6S6T - chains B and E of the 7 polymer chains in the assembly; structure by electron microscopy, 4.10 A resolution (low resolution: residue-level contacts below are approximate; hydrogen-bond / salt-bridge calls are withheld).

Chain B:
Protein: Glutamate synthase [NADPH] large chain
Organism: Azospirillum brasilense
Notes: EC 1.4.1.13
UniProtKB: Q05755 (GLTB_AZOBR); residues -35 to 1479 here correspond to UniProt positions 1-1515 (UniProt number = residue number + 36)
Chain sequence (1515 residues; row label = number of the first residue in the row; numbers below 1 keep their minus sign (Met-35 is residue -35)):
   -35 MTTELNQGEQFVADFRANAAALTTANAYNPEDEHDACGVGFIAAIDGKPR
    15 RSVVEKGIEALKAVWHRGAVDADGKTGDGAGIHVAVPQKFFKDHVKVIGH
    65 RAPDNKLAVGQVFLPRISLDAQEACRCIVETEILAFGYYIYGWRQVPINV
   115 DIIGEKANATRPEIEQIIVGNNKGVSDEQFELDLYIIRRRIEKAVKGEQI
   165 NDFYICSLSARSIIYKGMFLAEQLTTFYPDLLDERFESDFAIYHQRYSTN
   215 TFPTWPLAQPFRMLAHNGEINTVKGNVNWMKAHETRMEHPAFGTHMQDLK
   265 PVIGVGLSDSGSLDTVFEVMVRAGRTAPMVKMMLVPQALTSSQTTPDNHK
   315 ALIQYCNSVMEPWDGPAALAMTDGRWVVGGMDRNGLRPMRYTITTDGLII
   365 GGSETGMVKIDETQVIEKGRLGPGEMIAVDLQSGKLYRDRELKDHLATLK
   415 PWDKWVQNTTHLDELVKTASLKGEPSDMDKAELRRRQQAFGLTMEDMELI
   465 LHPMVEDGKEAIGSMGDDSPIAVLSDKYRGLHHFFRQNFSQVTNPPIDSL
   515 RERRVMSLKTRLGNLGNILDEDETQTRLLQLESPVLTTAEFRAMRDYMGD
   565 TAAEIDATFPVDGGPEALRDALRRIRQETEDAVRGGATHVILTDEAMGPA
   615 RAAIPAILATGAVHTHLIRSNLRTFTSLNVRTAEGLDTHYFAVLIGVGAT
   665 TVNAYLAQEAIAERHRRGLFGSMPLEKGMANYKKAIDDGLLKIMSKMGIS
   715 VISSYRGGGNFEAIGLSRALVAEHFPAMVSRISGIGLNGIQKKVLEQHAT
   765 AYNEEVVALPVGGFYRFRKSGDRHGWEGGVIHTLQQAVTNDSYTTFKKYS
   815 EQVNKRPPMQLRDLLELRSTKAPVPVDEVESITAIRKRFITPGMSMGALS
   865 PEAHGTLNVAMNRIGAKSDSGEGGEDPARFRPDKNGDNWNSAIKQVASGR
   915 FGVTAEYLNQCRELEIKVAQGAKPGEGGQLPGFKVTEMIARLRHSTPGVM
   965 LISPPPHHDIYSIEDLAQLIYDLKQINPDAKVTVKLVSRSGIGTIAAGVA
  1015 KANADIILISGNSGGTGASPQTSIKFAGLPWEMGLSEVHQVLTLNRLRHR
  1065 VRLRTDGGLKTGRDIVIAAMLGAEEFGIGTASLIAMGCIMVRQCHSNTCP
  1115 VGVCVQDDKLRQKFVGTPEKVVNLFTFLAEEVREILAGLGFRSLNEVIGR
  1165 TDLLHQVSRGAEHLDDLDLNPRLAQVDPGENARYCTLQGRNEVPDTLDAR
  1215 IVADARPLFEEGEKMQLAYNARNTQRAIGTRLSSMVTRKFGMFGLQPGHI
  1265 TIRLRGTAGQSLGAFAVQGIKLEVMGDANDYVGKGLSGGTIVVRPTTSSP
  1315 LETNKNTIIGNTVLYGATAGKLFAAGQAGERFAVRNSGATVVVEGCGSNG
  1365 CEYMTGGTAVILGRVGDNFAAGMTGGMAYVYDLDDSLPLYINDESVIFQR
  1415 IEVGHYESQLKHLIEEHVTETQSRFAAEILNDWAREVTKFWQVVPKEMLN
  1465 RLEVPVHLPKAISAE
Not modelled in the structure: -35 to 0, 1473-1479
Ion coordination: 3Fe-4S cluster Fe: Cys1102, Cys1108, Cys1113
Residues lining bound ligands:
  - 3Fe-4S cluster (F3S): Met479, Cys1102, Ile1103, Met1104, Val1105, Arg1106, Gln1107, Cys1108, Cys1113, Pro1114, Val1115, Val1117, Cys1118
  - FMN (flavin mononucleotide): Met479, Pro856, Gly857, Met858, Ser859, Leu863, Glu886, Gln909, Lys931, Gln934, Lys999, Ser1024, Ser1027, Gly1028, Gly1029, Thr1030, Gly1031, Asp1070, Gly1071, Gly1072, Ile1092, Gly1093, Thr1094, Ala1095
UniProt features mapped onto this chain:
  - active site: Cys1 (For GATase activity)
  - binding site (FMN): Leu1049 to Arg1106
  - binding site ([3Fe-4S] cluster): Cys1102, Cys1108, Cys1113

Chain E:
Protein: Glutamate synthase [NADPH] small chain
Organism: Azospirillum brasilense
Notes: EC 1.4.1.13
UniProtKB: Q05756 (GLTD_AZOBR); residues 1-482 here = UniProt positions 1-482
Chain sequence (482 residues; numbered 1 to 482; the number before each row is that of its first residue):
     1 MANQRMLGFVHTAQRMPDKRPAAERRQDFAEIYARFSDERANEQANRCSQ
    51 CGVPFCQVHCPVSNNIPDWLKLTSEGRLEEAYEVSQATNNFPEICGRICP
   101 QDRLCEGNCVIEQSTHGAVTIGSVEKYINDTAWDQGWVKPRTPSRELGLS
   151 VGVIGAGPAGLAAAEELRAKGYEVHVYDRYDRMGGLLVYGIPGFKLEKSV
   201 VERRVKLLADAGVIYHPNFEVGRDASLPELRRKHVAVLVATGVYKARDIK
   251 APGSGLGNIVAALDYLTTSNKVSLGDTVEAYENGSLNAAGKHVVVLGGGD
   301 TAMDCVRTAIRQGATSVKCLYRRDRKNMPGSQREVAHAEEEGVEFIWQAA
   351 PEGFTGDTVVTGVRAVRIHLGVADATGRQTPQVIEGSEFTVQADLVIKAL
   401 GFEPEDLPNAFDEPELKVTRWGTLLVDHRTKMTNMDGVFAAGDIVRGASL
   451 VVWAIRDGRDAAEGIHAYAKAKAEAPVAVAAE
Not modelled in the structure: 1-3, 476-482
Ion coordination: 4Fe-4S cluster Fe site 1: Cys48, Cys51, Cys56, Cys109; 4Fe-4S cluster Fe site 2: Cys60, Cys99, Cys105, Glu125
Residues lining bound ligands:
  - FAD (flavin-adenine dinucleotide): Ile98, Pro100, Ile154, Gly155, Ala156, Gly157, Pro158, Ala159, Tyr177, Asp178, Arg179, Tyr180, Gly185, Leu186, Leu187, Ile191, Phe219, Glu220, Val221, Gly222, Ala240, Thr241, Gly242, Tyr244, Asp300, Thr301, Asp304, Glu334, Phe402, Phe411, Asp443, Ser449, Leu450, Val451, Ala454
  - 4Fe-4S cluster (SF4), molecule 1: Cys48, Ser49, Gln50, Cys51, Pro54, Phe55, Cys56, Ile66, Pro67, Cys109, Val110, Ile111, Val119
  - 4Fe-4S cluster (SF4), molecule 2: Cys60, Pro61, Val62, Asn64, Cys95, Gly96, Cys99, Gln101, Leu104, Cys105, Ile121, Gly122, Glu125, Val452
UniProt features mapped onto this chain:
  - binding site ([4Fe-4S] cluster): Cys95, Cys99, Cys105, Cys109

Interface between chain B and chain E:
Pairs across the interface (12):
  Arg1438(B) with Val372(E); Ala373(E); Asp374(E); Ala375(E)
  Glu1442(B) with Gly371(E); Val372(E)
  Asn1445(B) with Leu370(E); Gly371(E); Val372(E)
  Asp1446(B) with His369(E)
  Arg1449(B) with Gln382(E); Ile384(E)

Summary:
5 residues of chain B face 9 of chain E across their interface. Chain B binds flavin mononucleotide and 3Fe-4S
cluster. Bound to chain E: 4Fe-4S cluster and flavin-adenine dinucleotide.
Here chain B is Glutamate synthase [NADPH] large chain and chain E is Glutamate synthase [NADPH] small chain,
both from Azospirillum brasilense. Entry 6S6T (Structure of Azospirillum brasilense Glutamate Synthase in a4b3
oligomeric state) was determined by electron microscopy (same publication as 6S6S, 6S6U and 6S6X).
